8WOF - chains N and B of the 13 polymer chains in the assembly; structure by electron microscopy, 3.30 A resolution.

[Chain N (and B)]
Protein: Helicase HerA central domain-containing protein
Source organism: Paenibacillus sp. 453mf
Notes: chain B of this document is another copy of the same molecule, construct and numbering; everything in this record applies to it too
Amino-acid sequence (696 residues; numbered 1 to 696; the number before each row is that of its first residue):
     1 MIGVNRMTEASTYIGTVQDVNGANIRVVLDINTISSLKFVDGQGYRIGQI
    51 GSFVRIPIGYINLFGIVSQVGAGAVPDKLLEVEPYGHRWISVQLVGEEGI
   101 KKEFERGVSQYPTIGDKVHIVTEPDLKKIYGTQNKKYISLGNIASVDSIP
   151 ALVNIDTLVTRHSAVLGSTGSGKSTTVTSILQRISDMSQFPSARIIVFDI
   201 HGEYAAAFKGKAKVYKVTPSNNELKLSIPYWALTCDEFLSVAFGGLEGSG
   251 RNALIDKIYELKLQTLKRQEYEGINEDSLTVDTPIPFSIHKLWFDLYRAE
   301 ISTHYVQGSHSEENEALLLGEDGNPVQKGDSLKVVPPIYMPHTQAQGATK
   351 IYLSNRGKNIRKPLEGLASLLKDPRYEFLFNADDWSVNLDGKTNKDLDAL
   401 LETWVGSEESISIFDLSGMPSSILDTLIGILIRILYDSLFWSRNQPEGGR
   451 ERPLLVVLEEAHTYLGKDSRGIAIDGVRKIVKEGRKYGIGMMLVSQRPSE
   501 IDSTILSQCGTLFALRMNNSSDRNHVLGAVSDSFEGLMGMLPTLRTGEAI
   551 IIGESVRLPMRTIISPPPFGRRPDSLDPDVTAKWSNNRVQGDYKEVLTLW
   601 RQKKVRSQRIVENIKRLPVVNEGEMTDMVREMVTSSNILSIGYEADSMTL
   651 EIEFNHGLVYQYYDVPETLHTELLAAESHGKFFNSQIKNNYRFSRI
Unresolved in the structure: 1-14, 76-86, 317-329, 338-351, 610-639, 696 (chain B: 1-152, 320-325, 620-635)

[How chain N and chain B interact]
Contacting residue pairs (62; chain N residue first):
  Gly22(N) - Gly539(B)
  Gly22(N) - Met540(B)
  Ala23(N) - Gly539(B)  hydrogen bond (backbone-backbone)
  Ala23(N) - Pro542(B)  hydrophobic
  Arg106(N) - Arg516(B)
  Gly107(N) - Leu544(B)
  Gly107(N) - Arg545(B)
  Val108(N) - Thr543(B)  hydrogen bond (backbone-backbone)
  Val108(N) - Arg545(B)
  Tyr111(N) - Met540(B)  hydrogen bond (side chain-backbone)
  Tyr111(N) - Thr543(B)  hydrogen bond (side chain-backbone)
  Lys136(N) - Thr581(B)
  Ile155(N) - Val580(B)
  Asp156(N) - Val580(B)
  Asp156(N) - Thr581(B)
  Val159(N) - Trp584(B)  hydrophobic
  Thr160(N) - Val580(B)
  Arg161(N) - Asp577(B)  salt bridge
  Pro191(N) - Trp584(B)
  Pro191(N) - Ser585(B)
  Ser192(N) - Lys583(B)  hydrogen bond (side chain-backbone)
  Ser192(N) - Trp584(B)  hydrogen bond (backbone-backbone)
  Ser192(N) - Ser585(B)
  Ser192(N) - Asn586(B)
  Ala193(N) - Trp584(B)  hydrophobic
  Arg194(N) - Trp584(B)
  Ala232(N) - Trp600(B)
  Glu247(N) - Lys362(B)
  Asn252(N) - Arg361(B)
  Asp256(N) - Arg361(B)  salt bridge
  Glu272(N) - Thr598(B)
  Pro284(N) - Trp600(B)  hydrophobic
  Pro284(N) - Arg601(B)  hydrogen bond (backbone-side chain)
  Ile285(N) - Arg601(B)
  Asp398(N) - Tyr593(B)
  Asp398(N) - Lys594(B)
  Asp398(N) - Leu597(B)
  Asp437(N) - Trp600(B)
  Trp441(N) - Leu599(B)
  Ser442(N) - Val596(B)
  Asn444(N) - Ser694(B)
  Asn444(N) - Arg695(B)  hydrogen bond (backbone-backbone)
  Gln445(N) - Arg692(B)
  Pro446(N) - Phe693(B)  hydrophobic
  Arg450(N) - Lys583(B)
  Glu451(N) - Lys583(B)
  Arg452(N) - Lys583(B)
  Arg452(N) - Arg588(B)
  Arg452(N) - Val589(B)
  Pro453(N) - Lys583(B)
  Pro453(N) - Trp584(B)
  Leu454(N) - Trp584(B)
  Lys482(N) - Ser421(B)
  Arg485(N) - Asp577(B)
  Lys486(N) - Asp577(B)
  Lys486(N) - Pro578(B)
  Gly488(N) - Pro578(B)
  Ser507(N) - Arg497(B)  hydrogen bond
  Gly528(N) - Arg497(B)  hydrogen bond (backbone-side chain)
  Ser531(N) - Asn518(B)
  Ser531(N) - Asn519(B)  hydrogen bond (backbone-backbone)
  Asp532(N) - Asn518(B)
Interface residues without a listed pair, chain N (52 interface residues in all): Ser109, Phe190, Gly273, Thr283, Gly308, Asp396, Leu397, Tyr487, Val530
Interface residues without a listed pair, chain B (41 interface residues in all): Ala345, Gln346, Thr546, Arg561, Lys604, Val605

[Overview]
52 residues of chain N face 41 of chain B across their interface, with 11 hydrogen bonds and 2 salt bridges.
Polar pairs include Arg161(N)-Asp577(B), Asp256(N)-Arg361(B) and Tyr111(N)-Met540(B).
Chain N and chain B are both Helicase HerA central domain-containing protein (Paenibacillus sp. 453mf); the
structure, Cryo-EM structure of SIR2/HerA complex, was determined by electron microscopy.
